Entry 6UQT (X-ray diffraction, 1.25 A resolution); this record covers chain A.

Chain A:
Protein: Beta-lactamase
Source organism: Pseudomonas aeruginosa
Notes: EC 3.5.2.6
UniProtKB: Q541D8 (Q541D8_PSEAI); residue numbers follow UniProt; this construct covers 27-397
Sequence (375 residues; row label = number of the first residue in the row):
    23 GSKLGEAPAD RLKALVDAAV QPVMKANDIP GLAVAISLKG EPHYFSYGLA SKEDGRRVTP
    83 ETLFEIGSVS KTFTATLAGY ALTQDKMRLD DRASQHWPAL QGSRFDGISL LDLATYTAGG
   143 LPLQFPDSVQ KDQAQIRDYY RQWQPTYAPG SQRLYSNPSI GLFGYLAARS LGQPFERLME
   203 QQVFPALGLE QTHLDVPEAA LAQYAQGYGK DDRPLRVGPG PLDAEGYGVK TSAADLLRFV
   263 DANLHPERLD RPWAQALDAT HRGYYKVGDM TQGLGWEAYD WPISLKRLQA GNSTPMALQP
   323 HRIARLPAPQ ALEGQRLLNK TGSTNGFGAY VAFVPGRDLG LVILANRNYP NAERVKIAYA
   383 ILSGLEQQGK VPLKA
Disordered / not traced: 23-26, 390-397
Glycans and other covalent adducts: 2-hydroxyethyl hydrogen (3-methoxyphenyl)boronate (QFS) linked to Ser90
Sequence notes: expression tag (23-26); engineered mutation Ala397 (Arg in Q541D8)
Ligand contacts: QFS (2-hydroxyethyl hydrogen (3-methoxyphenyl)boronate): Gly89, Lys93, Leu145, Gln146, Tyr177, Asn179, Tyr249, Lys342, Thr343, Gly344, Ser345, Thr346

Overview:
Compound QFS is covalently linked to Ser90.
Chain A is Beta-lactamase (Pseudomonas aeruginosa); the structure, Serendipitous Discovery of Aryl Boronic
Acids as beta-Lactamase Inhibitors, was determined by X-ray diffraction (same publication as 6UQS, 6UQU and
6UR3).
